PDB entry 3S16 | X-ray diffraction, 3.24 A resolution | chains C and K of the 12 polymer chains in the assembly

Chain C:
Name: DNA-directed RNA polymerase II subunit RPB3
Source organism: Saccharomyces cerevisiae
UniProtKB: P16370 (RPB3_YEAST); numbering as in UniProt (aligned over 1-318)
Amino-acid sequence (318 residues; row label = number of the first residue in the row):
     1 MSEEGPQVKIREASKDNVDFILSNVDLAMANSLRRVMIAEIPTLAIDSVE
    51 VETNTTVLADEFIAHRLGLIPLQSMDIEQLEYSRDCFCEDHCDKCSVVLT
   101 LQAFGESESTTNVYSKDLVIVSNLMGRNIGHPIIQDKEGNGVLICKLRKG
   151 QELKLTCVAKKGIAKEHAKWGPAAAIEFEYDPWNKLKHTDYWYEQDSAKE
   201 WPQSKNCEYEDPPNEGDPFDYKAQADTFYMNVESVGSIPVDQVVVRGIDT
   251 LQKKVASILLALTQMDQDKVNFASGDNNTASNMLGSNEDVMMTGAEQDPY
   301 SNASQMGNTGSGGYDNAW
Unresolved in the structure: 1-2, 269-318
Ion coordination: Zn2+: Cys86, Cys88, Cys92, Cys95
UniProt features mapped onto this chain:
  - binding site (Zn(2+)): Cys86, Cys88, Cys92, Cys95
  - modified residue: Ser2 (N-acetylserine)
  - natural variant: Ala30 (A30D: In mutant RPB3-1)
  - mutagenesis: Lys9 (K9E: Transcript termination readthrough)

Chain K:
Name: DNA-directed RNA polymerase II subunit RPB11
Source organism: Saccharomyces cerevisiae
UniProtKB: P38902 (RPB11_YEAST); residues 1-120 here = UniProt positions 1-120
Amino-acid sequence (120 residues; each row starts with the number of its first residue):
     1 MNAPDRFELFLLGEGESKLKIDPDTKAPNAVVITFEKEDHTLGNLIRAEL
    51 LNDRKVLFAAYKVEHPFFARFKLRIQTTEGYDPKDALKNACNSIINKLGA
   101 LKTNFETEWNLQTLAADDAF
Unresolved in the structure: 115-120
UniProt features mapped onto this chain:
  - mutagenesis: Glu108 (E108G/V: Transcript termination readthrough; E108K: Transcript termination readthrough. Lethal), Leu111 (L111P: Transcript termination readthrough), Leu114 (L114P: Transcript termination readthrough)

Interface between chain C and chain K:
Pairs across the interface (79; chain C residue first):
  Glu3(C) with Asn104(K), hydrogen bond
  Glu4(C) with Asn96(K); Lys97(K); Ala100(K)
  Pro6(C) with Lys97(K); Leu101(K), hydrophobic; Asn104(K)
  Gln7(C) with Asn104(K), hydrogen bond
  Val8(C) with Leu101(K), hydrophobic; Phe105(K), hydrophobic; Glu108(K)
  Lys9(C) with Glu108(K), salt bridge
  Ile10(C) with Phe105(K), hydrophobic; Glu108(K), hydrogen bond (backbone-side chain); Trp109(K); Gln112(K), hydrogen bond (backbone-side chain)
  Ala13(C) with Gln112(K); Thr113(K); Leu114(K)
  Ser14(C) with Leu114(K)
  Lys15(C) with Leu114(K)
  Val18(C) with Trp109(K), hydrophobic
  Leu22(C) with Leu101(K), hydrophobic
  Ala28(C) with Asn44(K); Leu45(K); Ala48(K), hydrophobic
  Met29(C) with Leu45(K), hydrophobic; Ile94(K); Lys97(K); Leu98(K), hydrophobic
  Ser32(C) with Thr41(K), hydrogen bond (side chain-backbone); Leu45(K)
  Arg35(C) with Asp39(K), salt bridge; His40(K); Thr41(K), hydrogen bond
  Glu40(C) with Thr41(K)
  Arg84(C) with Phe10(K); Leu11(K)
  Lys165(C) with Arg6(K), hydrogen bond (backbone-side chain); Leu9(K); Asp39(K), salt bridge
  Glu166(C) with Arg6(K), hydrogen bond (backbone-side chain); Phe10(K)
  His167(C) with Arg6(K)
  Asp241(C) with Phe105(K); Trp109(K), hydrogen bond
  Val244(C) with Phe105(K), hydrophobic
  Val245(C) with Phe105(K), hydrophobic
  Ile248(C) with Leu98(K); Leu101(K), hydrophobic; Lys102(K)
  Asp249(C) with Lys102(K), salt bridge
  Leu251(C) with Leu45(K), hydrophobic; Leu98(K), hydrophobic
  Gln252(C) with Ile95(K), hydrogen bond (side chain-backbone); Leu98(K); Gly99(K); Lys102(K)
  Lys254(C) with Glu38(K), salt bridge; Leu42(K)
  Val255(C) with Leu42(K), hydrophobic; Cys91(K); Ile94(K), hydrophobic; Ile95(K), hydrophobic
  Ala256(C) with Ile95(K)
  Ile258(C) with Lys18(K); Leu19(K); Phe35(K), hydrophobic; Leu42(K), hydrophobic
  Leu259(C) with Lys88(K); Cys91(K), hydrophobic; Asn92(K)
  Ala261(C) with Leu19(K), hydrophobic
  Leu262(C) with Leu19(K), hydrophobic; Leu87(K), hydrophobic; Lys88(K)
  Met265(C) with Leu19(K); Ile21(K), hydrophobic
  Asp266(C) with Lys88(K), salt bridge
Other interface residues (no listed pair), chain C (46 interface residues in all): Gly5, Arg11, Phe20, Asp26, Leu33, Val36, Ile163, Ala164, Val240
Other interface residues (no listed pair), chain K (42 interface residues in all): Phe7, Asn52, Lys84, Thr103, Glu106, Thr107

Summary:
46 residues of chain C and 42 residues of chain K are in contact, with 10 hydrogen bonds and 6 salt bridges.
Polar pairs include Lys9(C)-Glu108(K), Arg35(C)-Asp39(K) and Lys165(C)-Asp39(K).
Here chain C is DNA-directed RNA polymerase II subunit RPB3 and chain K is DNA-directed RNA polymerase II
subunit RPB11, both from Saccharomyces cerevisiae. Entry 3S16 (RNA Polymerase II Initiation Complex with an
8-nt RNA) was determined by X-ray diffraction (same publication as 3RZD, 3RZO, 3S14, 3S15, 3S17, 3S1M and 5
further entries).
